Entry 2Z91 (X-ray diffraction, 2.60 A resolution); this record covers chains A and B.

# Chain A
Name: Anti-ciguatoxin antibody 10C9 FAB heavy chain
Organism: Mus musculus
Notes: antibody fragment or engineered binder
Chain sequence (218 residues; numbered 3 to 217 plus 4 insertion-coded residues; 1 number in that range is skipped by the numbering (no residue carries it; nothing is unmodelled there); the number before each row is that of its first residue; a row labelled like 82A-82C holds insertion residues (82A, then the next letters in order)):
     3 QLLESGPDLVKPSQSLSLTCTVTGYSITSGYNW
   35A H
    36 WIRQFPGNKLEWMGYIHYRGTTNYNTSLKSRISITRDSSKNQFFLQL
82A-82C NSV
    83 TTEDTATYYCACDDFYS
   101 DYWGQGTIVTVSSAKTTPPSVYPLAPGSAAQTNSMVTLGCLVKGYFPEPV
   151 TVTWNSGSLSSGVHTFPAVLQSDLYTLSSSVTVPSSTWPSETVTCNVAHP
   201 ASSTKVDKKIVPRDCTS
Disordered / not traced: 128-133, 213-217
Disulfide bonds: Cys22-Cys92, Cys140-Cys195

# Chain B
Name: Anti-ciguatoxin antibody 10C9 FAB light chain
Organism: Mus musculus
Notes: antibody fragment or engineered binder
Chain sequence (213 residues; row label = number of the first residue in the row; note: 1 number in that range is skipped by the numbering (no residue carries it; nothing is unmodelled there)):
     1 ELVMTQTPAIMSASPGEKVTMTCSASS
    29 SVSSVHWYQQKSGTSPKRWIYDTSKLPSGVPGRFSGSGSGTSYSLTISSM
    79 EAEDAATYYCQQWSSNPPTFGAGTKLEVKRADAAPTVSIFPPSSEQLTSG
   129 GASVVCFLNNFYPKDINVKWKIDGSERQNGVLNSWTDQDSKDSTYSMSST
   179 LTLTKDEYERHNSYTCEATHKTSTSPIVKSFNRNEC
Disordered / not traced: 213-214
Disulfide bonds: Cys23-Cys88, Cys134-Cys194

# How chain A and chain B interact
Contacting residue pairs - 65 pairs, chain A then chain B:
  Gln39(A) - Gln38(B)  hydrogen bond
  Gln39(A) - Tyr87(B)  hydrogen bond
  Asn43(A) - Tyr87(B)  hydrogen bond (backbone-side chain)
  Lys44(A) - Phe98(B)
  Leu45(A) - Tyr87(B)  hydrophobic
  Leu45(A) - Phe98(B)
  Trp47(A) - Trp91(B)
  Trp47(A) - Pro96(B)  hydrophobic
  Trp47(A) - Phe98(B)
  Asn60(A) - Pro95(B)
  Thr61(A) - Asn94(B)  hydrogen bond
  Tyr91(A) - Gln38(B)
  Tyr91(A) - Ser43(B)
  Asp95(A) - Arg46(B)  salt bridge
  Asp96(A) - Arg46(B)
  Phe97(A) - Arg46(B)
  Phe97(A) - Tyr49(B)
  Tyr98(A) - Tyr49(B)
  Tyr98(A) - Leu54(B)
  Tyr98(A) - Pro55(B)  hydrophobic
  Tyr98(A) - Ser56(B)  hydrogen bond (side chain-backbone)
  Ser99(A) - Arg46(B)
  Asp101(A) - Lys45(B)  salt bridge
  Asp101(A) - Arg46(B)  hydrogen bond (side chain-backbone)
  Trp103(A) - Ser43(B)
  Trp103(A) - Pro44(B)
  Gly104(A) - Ser43(B)  hydrogen bond (backbone-side chain)
  Tyr122(A) - Ser121(B)
  Tyr122(A) - Glu123(B)
  Tyr122(A) - Gln124(B)
  Pro123(A) - Ser121(B)
  Pro123(A) - Glu123(B)
  Leu124(A) - Phe118(B)
  Leu124(A) - Val133(B)  hydrophobic
  Ala125(A) - Phe118(B)
  Pro126(A) - Phe118(B)
  Gly127(A) - Ile117(B)
  Gly127(A) - Pro119(B)
  Thr137(A) - Ser116(B)
  Thr137(A) - Phe118(B)
  Leu141(A) - Ser131(B)
  Lys143(A) - Thr180(B)
  Ser161(A) - Lys169(B)
  His164(A) - Asn137(B)
  His164(A) - Asn138(B)  hydrogen bond
  His164(A) - Asp167(B)
  His164(A) - Ser174(B)  hydrogen bond
  Thr165(A) - Thr164(B)
  Phe166(A) - Phe135(B)  hydrophobic
  Phe166(A) - Asn137(B)
  Phe166(A) - Ser162(B)
  Phe166(A) - Thr164(B)
  Phe166(A) - Ser174(B)
  Phe166(A) - Met175(B)
  Phe166(A) - Ser176(B)
  Pro167(A) - Ser162(B)  hydrogen bond (backbone-side chain)
  Pro167(A) - Trp163(B)
  Val169(A) - Leu160(B)  hydrophobic
  Val169(A) - Asn161(B)
  Ser178(A) - Phe135(B)
  Ser178(A) - Ser176(B)  hydrogen bond
  Ser179(A) - Phe135(B)
  Ser180(A) - Phe135(B)
  Ser180(A) - Asn137(B)
  Lys208(A) - Glu123(B)
Other interface residues (no listed pair), chain A (41 interface residues in all): His35A, Glu46, Tyr59, Leu138, Gly139, Gln171
Other interface residues (no listed pair), chain B (44 interface residues in all): Tyr36, Thr42, Gln89, Ser127, Thr178, Phe209

# In short
Chain A and chain B form an interface of 41 and 44 residues respectively; the contacts include 11 hydrogen
bonds and 2 salt bridges. Polar contacts include Asp95(A)-Arg46(B), Asp101(A)-Lys45(B) and Gln39(A)-Gln38(B).
Chain A is Anti-ciguatoxin antibody 10C9 FAB heavy chain and chain B is Anti-ciguatoxin antibody 10C9 FAB
light chain, both from Mus musculus; the structure, Crystal structure of the Fab fragment of anti-ciguatoxin
antibody 10C9, was determined by X-ray diffraction together with 2Z92 and 2Z93 from the same study.
